PDB entry 6YBV | electron microscopy, 3.80 A resolution | chains r and w of the 5 polymer chains in the assembly

== Chain r ==
Name: Eukaryotic translation initiation factor 2 subunit 1
Source organism: Homo sapiens
UniProt: P05198 (IF2A_HUMAN); numbering as in UniProt (aligned over 1-315)
Chain sequence (315 residues; row label = number of the first residue in the row):
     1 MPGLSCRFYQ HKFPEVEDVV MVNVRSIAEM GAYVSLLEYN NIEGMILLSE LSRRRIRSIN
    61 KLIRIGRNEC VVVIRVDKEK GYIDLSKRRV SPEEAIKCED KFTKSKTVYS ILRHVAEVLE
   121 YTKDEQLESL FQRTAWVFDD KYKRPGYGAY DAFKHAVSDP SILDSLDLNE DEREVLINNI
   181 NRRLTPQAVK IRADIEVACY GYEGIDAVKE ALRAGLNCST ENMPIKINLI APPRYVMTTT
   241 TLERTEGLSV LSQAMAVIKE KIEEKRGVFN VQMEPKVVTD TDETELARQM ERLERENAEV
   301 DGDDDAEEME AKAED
Disordered / not traced: 1-3, 279-315
Swiss-Prot annotation at these positions:
  - modified residue: Ser-49 (Phosphoserine), Ser-52 (Phosphoserine), Lys-141 (N6-acetyllysine), Ser-158 (Phosphoserine), Thr-279 (Phosphothreonine), Thr-281 (Phosphothreonine)
  - mutagenesis: Ser-52 (S52A: Abolished phosphorylation by EIF2AK1/HRI in response to stress. Abolished relocalization to the mitochondrial surface in response to mitochondrial damage; S52D: Mimics phosphorylation ...)

== Chain w ==
Molecule: Initiator methionine tRNA
Source organism: Homo sapiens
Sequence (75 nucleotides; numbered 1 to 75; the number before each row is that of its first residue):
     1 AGCAGAGUGG CGCAGCGGAA GCGUGCUGGG CCCAUAACCC AGAGGUCGAU GGAUCGAAAC
    61 CAUCCUCUGC UACCA

== How chain r and chain w interact ==
Contacting residue pairs (23; chain r residue first):
  Ser-58(r) with C39(w), hydrogen bond to the phosphate; C40(w), hydrogen bond to the phosphate
  Asn-60(r) with C40(w), hydrogen bond to the phosphate; A41(w), hydrogen bond to the phosphate
  Lys-61(r) with C39(w), phosphate contact
  Arg-67(r) with G21(w), hydrogen bond to the phosphate; C22(w), salt bridge to the phosphate
  Thr-103(r) with G17(w), phosphate contact
  Lys-106(r) with G18(w), salt bridge to the phosphate
  Thr-107(r) with G17(w), base contact
  Ser-110(r) with C55(w), hydrogen bond to the base; G56(w), base contact
  Arg-113(r) with C55(w), base contact
  His-114(r) with A53(w), sugar contact; U54(w), sugar contact
  Glu-117(r) with C55(w), phosphate contact
  Arg-183(r) with G17(w), base contact; A53(w), hydrogen bond to the base
  Pro-186(r) with C61(w), sugar contact
  Arg-192(r) with C3(w), salt bridge to the phosphate
  Ile-230(r) with A1(w), sugar contact
  Arg-234(r) with A72(w), sugar contact
  Met-273(r) with G2(w), sugar contact
Also at the interface, not in a pair above, chain r (18 interface residues in all): Arg-57
Also at the interface, not in a pair above, chain w (19 interface residues in all): C38, G52, C73

== Summary ==
The interface between chain r and chain w involves 18 residues on one side and 19 on the other, with 7
hydrogen bonds and 3 salt bridges. Polar contacts include Ser-110(r)/C55(w), Arg-183(r)/A53(w) and
Ser-58(r)/C39(w). Curated annotation (UniProt) lists one mutagenesis site on chain r.
Here chain r is Eukaryotic translation initiation factor 2 subunit 1 and chain w is Initiator methionine tRNA,
both from Homo sapiens. Entry 6YBV (Structure of a human 48S translational initiation complex - eIF2-TC) was
determined by electron microscopy.
